7NPR - chains D3 and D4 of the 27 polymer chains in the assembly; structure by electron microscopy, 3.82 A resolution.

Chain D3 (and D4):
Molecule: ESX-5 secretion system protein EccD5
From: Mycobacterium tuberculosis (strain ATCC 25618 / H37Rv)
Notes: chain D4 of this document is another copy of the same molecule, construct and numbering; everything in this record applies to it too
Reference sequence: P9WNP9 (ECCD5_MYCTU); residue numbers follow UniProt; this construct covers 1-503
Sequence (503 residues; each row starts with the number of its first residue):
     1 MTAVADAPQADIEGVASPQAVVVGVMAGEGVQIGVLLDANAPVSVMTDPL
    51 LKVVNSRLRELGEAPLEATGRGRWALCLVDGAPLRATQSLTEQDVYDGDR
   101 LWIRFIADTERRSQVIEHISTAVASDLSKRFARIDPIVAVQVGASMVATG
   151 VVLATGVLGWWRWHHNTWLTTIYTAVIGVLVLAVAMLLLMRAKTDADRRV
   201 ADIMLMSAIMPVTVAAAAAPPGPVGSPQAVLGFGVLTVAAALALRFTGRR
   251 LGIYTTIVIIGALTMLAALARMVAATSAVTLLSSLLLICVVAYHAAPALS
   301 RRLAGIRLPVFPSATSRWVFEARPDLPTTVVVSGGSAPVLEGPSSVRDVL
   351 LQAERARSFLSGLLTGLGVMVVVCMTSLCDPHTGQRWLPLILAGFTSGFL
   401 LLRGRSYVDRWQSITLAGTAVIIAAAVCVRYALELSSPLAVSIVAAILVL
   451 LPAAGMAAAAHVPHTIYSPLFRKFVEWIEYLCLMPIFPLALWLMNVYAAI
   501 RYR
Disordered / not traced: 1-18 (chain D4: 1-17, 315-343, 462-503)

How chain D3 and chain D4 interact:
Contacting residue pairs (76):
  Glu29(D3) - Asn40(D4)
  Gly30(D3) - Asp38(D4)
  Gln32(D3) - Val45(D4)
  Val79(D3) - Leu36(D4)
  Val79(D3) - Leu37(D4)
  Val79(D3) - Met46(D4)  hydrophobic
  Val79(D3) - Pro49(D4)
  Val79(D3) - Leu50(D4)
  Asp80(D3) - Val35(D4)
  Asp80(D3) - Leu36(D4)  hydrogen bond (backbone-backbone)
  Asp80(D3) - Val53(D4)
  Gly81(D3) - Leu36(D4)
  Asp99(D3) - Lys52(D4)  salt bridge
  Arg100(D3) - Val45(D4)  hydrogen bond (side chain-backbone)
  Arg100(D3) - Asp48(D4)
  Arg100(D3) - Pro49(D4)
  Trp102(D3) - Asp38(D4)  hydrogen bond
  Arg104(D3) - Leu36(D4)
  Gln114(D3) - Arg57(D4)
  Ile116(D3) - Val31(D4)  hydrophobic
  Ile116(D3) - Gln32(D4)
  Ile116(D3) - Ile33(D4)  hydrophobic
  Ile116(D3) - Leu61(D4)  hydrophobic
  Glu117(D3) - Gly30(D4)
  Glu117(D3) - Val31(D4)
  Glu117(D3) - Gln32(D4)  hydrogen bond (backbone-backbone)
  His118(D3) - Gly30(D4)
  His118(D3) - Leu61(D4)
  Ile119(D3) - Gly30(D4)  hydrogen bond (backbone-backbone)
  Thr121(D3) - Gly30(D4)
  Thr121(D3) - Trp102(D4)
  Ser125(D3) - Val79(D4)
  Ser125(D3) - Trp102(D4)
  Ser128(D3) - Val79(D4)
  Ser128(D3) - Asp80(D4)  hydrogen bond
  Arg130(D3) - Ala314(D4)
  Arg133(D3) - Val408(D4)
  Gly143(D3) - Met456(D4)
  Ala144(D3) - Met456(D4)
  Val147(D3) - Pro452(D4)  hydrophobic
  Val147(D3) - Met456(D4)  hydrophobic
  Gly150(D3) - Leu448(D4)
  Leu153(D3) - Leu448(D4)  hydrophobic
  Val157(D3) - Val441(D4)
  Trp160(D3) - Ala432(D4)
  Trp160(D3) - Leu433(D4)  hydrophobic
  Trp161(D3) - Ser437(D4)
  Trp161(D3) - Pro438(D4)
  Tyr173(D3) - Ser442(D4)  hydrogen bond (side chain-backbone)
  Tyr173(D3) - Ala445(D4)
  Tyr173(D3) - Ala446(D4)  hydrogen bond (side chain-backbone)
  Ile306(D3) - Ile119(D4)  hydrophobic
  Glu341(D3) - Ser113(D4)  hydrogen bond (backbone-side chain)
  Leu350(D3) - Asp126(D4)
  Ala353(D3) - Asp126(D4)
  Arg357(D3) - Phe131(D4)
  Val408(D3) - Arg133(D4)
  Val408(D3) - Ile134(D4)  hydrogen bond (backbone-backbone)
  Asp409(D3) - Ala132(D4)
  Arg410(D3) - Ala132(D4)
  Arg410(D3) - Val138(D4)
  Ser413(D3) - Ile134(D4)
  Ala432(D3) - Trp160(D4)
  Leu433(D3) - Trp160(D4)  hydrophobic
  Ser442(D3) - Tyr173(D4)  hydrogen bond (backbone-side chain)
  Ala445(D3) - Tyr173(D4)
  Ala446(D3) - Tyr173(D4)  hydrogen bond (backbone-side chain)
  Leu448(D3) - Gly150(D4)
  Leu448(D3) - Leu153(D4)  hydrophobic
  Leu448(D3) - Ala154(D4)
  Met456(D3) - Gly143(D4)
  Met456(D3) - Ala144(D4)  hydrophobic
  Met456(D3) - Met204(D4)  hydrophobic
  Ala459(D3) - Ala139(D4)
  Ala460(D3) - Val140(D4)  hydrophobic
  Pro463(D3) - Pro136(D4)  hydrophobic
Also at the interface, not in a pair above, chain D3 (78 interface residues in all): Met26, Val115, Ser120, Ala124, Ala132, Ile134, Val138, Val140, Val142, Met146, Ala154, Leu158, Leu169, Met204, Arg307, Leu308, Pro343, Val346, Val349, Glu354, Ile414, Gly418, Val421, Ser436, Ser437, Pro438, Val441, Val449, Pro452, Ala453
Also at the interface, not in a pair above, chain D4 (79 interface residues in all): Met26, Ala27, Glu29, Gly34, Ala41, Ser44, Val115, Ile116, Ala122, Val123, Leu127, Arg130, Val142, Met146, Val147, Val151, Val157, Leu158, Trp161, Arg410, Ile414, Gly418, Val421, Ser436, Ala453, Ala460

Summary:
Chain D3 and chain D4 form an interface of 78 and 79 residues respectively; the contacts include 12 hydrogen
bonds and 1 salt bridge. Polar contacts include Asp99(D3)-Lys52(D4), Arg100(D3)-Val45(D4) and
Trp102(D3)-Asp38(D4).
Chain D3 and chain D4 are both ESX-5 secretion system protein EccD5 (Mycobacterium tuberculosis (strain ATCC
25618 / H37Rv)); the structure, Structure of an intact ESX-5 inner membrane complex, Composite C3 model, was
determined by electron microscopy (same publication as 7NP7, 7NPU, 7NPV, 7NPS and 7NPT).
